PDB entry 7P4Q | X-ray diffraction, 2.20 A resolution | chain A

[Chain A]
Molecule: Quinolinate synthase A
From: Thermotoga maritima (strain ATCC 43589 / DSM 3109 / JCM 10099 / NBRC 100826 / MSB8)
Notes: EC 2.5.1.72
UniProtKB: Q9X1X7 (NADA_THEMA); numbering as in UniProt (aligned over 1-298)
Sequence (305 residues; row label = number of the first residue in the row; numbers below 1 keep their minus sign (Met-6 is residue -6)):
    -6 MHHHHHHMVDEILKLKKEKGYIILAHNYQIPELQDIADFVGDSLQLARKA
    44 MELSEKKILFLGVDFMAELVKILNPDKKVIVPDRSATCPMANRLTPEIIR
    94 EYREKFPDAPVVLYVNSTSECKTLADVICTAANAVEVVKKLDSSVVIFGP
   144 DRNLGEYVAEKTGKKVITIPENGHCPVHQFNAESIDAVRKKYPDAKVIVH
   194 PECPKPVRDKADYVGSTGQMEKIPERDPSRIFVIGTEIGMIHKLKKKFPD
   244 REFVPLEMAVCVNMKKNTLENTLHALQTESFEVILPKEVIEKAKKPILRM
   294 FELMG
Disordered / not traced: -6 to -5
Sequence notes: initiating methionine (-6); expression tag (-5 to 0); engineered mutation Ala124 (Ser in Q9X1X7), Arg219 (Lys in Q9X1X7)
Curated features (UniProtKB/Swiss-Prot):
  - binding site (iminosuccinate): His19, Ser36, Tyr107 to Asn109, His193 to Glu195, Thr210
  - binding site ([4Fe-4S] cluster): Cys81, Cys168, Cys254
  - mutagenesis: Tyr21 (Y21F: Retains weak activity; when associated with R-219), Tyr107 (Y107F: Loss of activity; when associated with R-219)
Metal / ion sites: 4Fe-4S cluster Fe: Cys81, Cys168, Cys254; 3Fe-4S cluster Fe: Cys81, Cys168, Cys254
Ligand contacts:
  - 3Fe-4S cluster / 4Fe-4S cluster: Tyr21, Val56, Thr80, Cys81, Pro82, Met83, Asn109, Cys168, Pro169, Val170, Glu195, Cys254, Met257
  - citrate anion (FLC): His19, Tyr21, Asp35, Ser36, Phe58, Met59, Tyr107, Asn109, His171, His193, Glu195, Ser209, Thr210
What the authors report for this chain:
  - mutagenesis - A84I, A84L: decreased catalytic activity

[Overview]
Chain A binds 3Fe-4S cluster / 4Fe-4S cluster and citrate anion. Cys81, Cys168 and Cys254 form the 4Fe-4S
cluster Fe site. Cys81, Cys168 and Cys254 form the 3Fe-4S cluster Fe site. From UniProt: 9
iminosuccinate-binding residues, 3 [4Fe-4S] cluster-binding residues and 2 mutagenesis sites. The paper
reports that A84I and A84L reduce catalytic activity.
Chain A is Quinolinate synthase A (Thermotoga maritima (strain ATCC 43589 / DSM 3109 / JCM 10099 / NBRC 100826
/ MSB8)); the structure, Structure of the quinolinate synthase S124A variant complexed with citrate, was
determined by X-ray diffraction (same publication as 7P4M and 7P4P).
